PDB entry 7PI9 | electron microscopy, 6.30 A resolution (low resolution: residue-level contacts below are approximate; hydrogen-bond / salt-bridge calls are withheld) | chains b and 3 of the 55 polymer chains in the assembly

# Chain b
Molecule: 50S ribosomal protein L3
From: Mycoplasma pneumoniae M129
UniProt: P75580 (RL3_MYCPN); residue numbers follow UniProt; this construct covers 1-287
Sequence (287 residues; numbered 1 to 287; the number before each row is that of its first residue):
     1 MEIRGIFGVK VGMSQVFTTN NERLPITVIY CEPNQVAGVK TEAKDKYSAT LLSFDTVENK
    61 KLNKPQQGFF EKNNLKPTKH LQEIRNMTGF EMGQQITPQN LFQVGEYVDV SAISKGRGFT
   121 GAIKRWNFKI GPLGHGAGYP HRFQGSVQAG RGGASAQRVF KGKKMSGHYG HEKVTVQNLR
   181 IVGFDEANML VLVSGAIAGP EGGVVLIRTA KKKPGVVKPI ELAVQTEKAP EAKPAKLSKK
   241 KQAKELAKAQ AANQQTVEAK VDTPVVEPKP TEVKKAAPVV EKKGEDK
Not modelled in the structure: 230-287

# Chain 3
Molecule: 23S ribosomal RNA
From: Mycoplasma pneumoniae M129
Sequence (2907 nucleotides; each row starts with the number of its first residue):
     1 UACAAUAAGU UACUAAGGGC UUAUGGUGGA UGCCUUGGCA CUAAUAGGCG AUGAAGGACG
    61 UGUUAACCUG CGAUAAGCUU CGGGUAGGUG GUAAGAACCU CAGAUCCGGA GAUUUCCGAA
   121 UGGAGCAAUC CGGUAGUUGG AAACAGCUAU CAUUAAUUGA UGAAUAAAUA GUCAAUUAAA
   181 GCAAUACGUG GUGAAGUGAA ACAUCUCAGU AGCCACAGGA AAAGAAAACG AAUGUGAUUC
   241 CGUGUGUAGU GGCGAGCGAA AGCGGAACAG GCCAAACUUA UCAUUAGAUA GGGGUUGUAG
   301 GGCUUGCAAU GUGGACUUGA AAACGAUAGA AGAAGCUGUU GGAAAGCAGC GCGCAAAAGG
   361 GUGAUAGCCC CGUAUUUGAA AUUGUUUUCA UACCUAGCGA GAUCCCUGAG UAGCUCGGAA
   421 AACGUUAUUU UGAGUGAAUC UGCCCAGACC AUUGGGUAAG CCUAAAUACU AAUUAGUGAC
   481 CGAUAGCGAA ACAGUACCGU GAGGGAAAGG UGAAAAGAAC CCAGAGAUGG GAGUGAAAUA
   541 GAUUCUGAAA CCAUAUGCCU ACAACGUGUC AGAGCACAUU AAUGUGUGAU GGCGUGCGUU
   601 UUGAAGUAUG AGCCGGCGAG UUAUGAUAGC AAGCGUUAGU UAACCAGGAG AUGGGGAGCU
   661 GUAGCGAAAG CGAGUUUUAA AAGAGCGUUU GUUUGUUAUU AUAGACCCGA AACGGGUUGA
   721 GCUAGUCAUG AGCAGGUUGA AGGUUGAGUA ACAUCAACUG GAGGACCGAA CCGACUCUCG
   781 UUGAAACGAU AGCGGAUGAC UUGUGAUUAG GGGUGAAAUU CCAAUCGAAA UCCGUGAUAG
   841 CUGGUUCUCG UCGAAAUAGC UUUAAGGCUA GCGUGAGAUC ACAAAUAAGU GGAGGUAAAG
   901 CUACUGAAUG UAUGAUGGCG CCACCUAGGC GUACUGAAUA CAAUUAAACU CUGAAUGCCA
   961 UUUAUUUUAU UCUCGCAGUC AGACAGUGGG GGAUAAGCUU CAUUGUCAAG AGGGGAAGAG
  1021 CCCAGAUCAU UAAAUAAGGU CCCCAAAAUA UACUAAGUGG AAAAGGAUGU GAAAGUGCUA
  1081 AAACAGCAAG GAUGUUGGCU UAGAAGCAGC CAUCGUUUAA AGAGUGCGUA ACAGCUCACU
  1141 UGUCGAGUGU UUUUGCGCCG AAGAUGUAAC GGGGCUAAGU AUAUUACCGA AUUUAUGGAU
  1201 AAGAUUUAUA UCUUGUGGUA GACGAGCGUU GUAUUGGAGU UGAAGUCAAA GCGUGAGCAU
  1261 UGGUGGAUCC AAUACAAGUG AGAAUGCCGG CAUGAGUAAC GCUUGGGAGU GAGAAUCUCC
  1321 CAAACCGAUU GACUAAGGUU UCCUGGACCA GGGUCGUCCU UCCAGGGUUA GUCUGGACCU
  1381 AAGCUGAGGC UGAAAAGCGU AGGCGAUGGA CAACAGGUUA AUAUUCCUGU ACUUACAGUU
  1441 AGACUGAUGG AGUGACAAAG AAGGUUUUCC ACCCCCAUAA UUGGAUUUGG GGAUAAAUCA
  1501 UAAGGUGGUA CAAUAGGCAA AUCCGUUGUG CAUAACAUUG AGUGAUGAUG UCGAGUGAAU
  1561 GAGUGAUCAA GUAGCGAAGG UGGUAUUAAU CAUGCUUUCA AGAAAAGCUU CUAGGGUUAA
  1621 UCUAGCUGUA ACCAGUACCG AGAACGAACA CACGUAGUCA AGGAGAGGAU CCUAAGGUUA
  1681 GCGAGUGAAC UAUAGCCAAG GAACUCUGCA AAUUAACCCC GUAAGUUAGC GAGAAGGGGU
  1741 GCUUAUGUAA AAGUAAGCCG CAGUGAAGAA CGAGGGGGGA CUGUUUAACU AAAACACAAC
  1801 UCUAUGCCAA ACCGUAAGGU GAUGUAUAUG GGGUGACACC UGCCCAGUGC UGGAAGGUUA
  1861 AAGAAGGAGG UUAGCGCAAG CGAAGCUUUU AACUGAAGCC CCAGUGAACG GCGGCCGUAA
  1921 CUAUAACGGU CCUAAGGUAG CGAAAUUCCU AGUCGGGUAA AUUCCGUCCC GCUUGAAUGG
  1981 UGUAACCAUC UCUUGACUGU CUCGGCUAUA GACUCGGUGA AAUCCAGGUA CGGGUGAAGA
  2041 CACCCGUUAG GCGCAACGGG ACGGAAAGAC CCCGUGAAGC UUUACUGUAG CUUAAUAUUG
  2101 AUCAGGACAU UAUCAUGUAG AGAAUAGGUA GGAGCAAUCG AUGCAAGUUC GCUAGGACUU
  2161 GUUGAUGCGA AAGGUGGAAU ACUACCCUUG GUUGUGUGCU GUUCUAAUUG GUAACUGUUA
  2221 UCCAGUUUCA AGACAGUGUU AGGUGGGCAG UUUGACUGGG GCGGUCGCCU CCUAAAAGGU
  2281 AACGGAGGCG UACAAAGGUA CCUUCAGUAC GGUUGGAAAU CGUAUGUAGA GUGUAAUGGU
  2341 GUAAGGGUGC UUGACUGUGA GACAUACAGG UCGAACAGGU GAGAAAUCAG GUCAUAGUGA
  2401 UCCGGUGGUC CAGUAUGGAA UGGCCAUCGC UCAACGGAUA AAAGCUACUC CGGGGAUAAC
  2461 AGGCUGAUAC UGCCCAAGAG UUCAUAUCGA CGGCAGUGUU UGGCACCUCG AUGUCGACUC
  2521 AUCUCAUCCU CGAGCUGAAG CAGGUUCGAA GGGUUCGGCU GUUCGCCGAU UAAAGAGAUA
  2581 CGUGAGUUGG GUUCAAACCG UCGUGAGACA GGUUGGUCCC UAUCUAUUGU GCCCGUAGGA
  2641 AGAUUGAAGA GUGUUGCUUC UAGUACGAGA GGACCGAAGC GAGGACACCU CUUAUGCUCC
  2701 AGUUGUAGCG CCAGCUGCAC CGCUGGGUAG UAACGUGUCU AUUAGAUAAA CGCUGAAAGC
  2761 AUCUAAGUGU GAAACUAUCU CAAAGAUUAA UCUUCCCAUU UCGCAAGAAA GUAAGAGCCG
  2821 UCAAAGACGA UGACGUUGAU AGGUUACAGG UGUAAGCAUA GUGAUAUGUU GAGCUGAGUA
  2881 AUACUAAUUG CUCGAGGACU UAUUGGA
Not modelled in the structure: 1-7, 923-927, 1560-1569, 2901-2907

# How chain b and chain 3 interact
Pairs across the interface (174; chain b residue first):
  Met-13(b) with U2690(3)
  Ser-14(b) with U2690(3)
  Gln-15(b) with U2690(3)
  Arg-23(b) with U2690(3); C2691(3); G2737(3)
  Pro-25(b) with U2690(3); U2736(3); G2737(3)
  Lys-44(b) with C2792(3)
  Tyr-47(b) with U2644(3); U2645(3)
  Leu-51(b) with A2643(3)
  Lys-60(b) with U2837(3)
  Lys-61(b) with G2835(3); G2838(3); A2839(3)
  Asn-63(b) with A2641(3); G2815(3)
  Lys-64(b) with A2814(3); G2815(3)
  Pro-65(b) with U2794(3); C2795(3); A2814(3); G2815(3)
  Phe-69(b) with U2793(3); U2794(3)
  Lys-72(b) with U2794(3); C2795(3)
  Lys-79(b) with A2833(3); C2834(3)
  Leu-81(b) with G2642(3); A2643(3)
  Gln-82(b) with U2644(3)
  Glu-83(b) with A2643(3); U2644(3)
  Arg-85(b) with U2645(3); G2646(3)
  Ser-111(b) with C2781(3)
  Ser-114(b) with A2687(3); A2825(3)
  Lys-115(b) with C2688(3); C2689(3); U2731(3); A2825(3)
  Gly-116(b) with A2825(3); G2826(3)
  Arg-117(b) with U2731(3); A2732(3); G2826(3)
  Gly-118(b) with G2826(3); A2827(3)
  Phe-119(b) with A1688(3); A1689(3)
  Thr-120(b) with A1689(3)
  Gly-121(b) with A1689(3)
  Ile-123(b) with G2005(3)
  Lys-124(b) with A1689(3); C1690(3); G2005(3)
  Arg-125(b) with U2628(3); C2686(3)
  Asn-127(b) with A2685(3); C2686(3)
  Phe-128(b) with C2520(3); A2521(3)
  Lys-129(b) with U2002(3); G2004(3); U2519(3)
  Ile-130(b) with G2004(3); G2005(3)
  Pro-132(b) with C2518(3)
  Leu-133(b) with C2001(3)
  His-135(b) with U1705(3); C1706(3); U1707(3); C1709(3)
  Gly-136(b) with U778(3); U2588(3)
  Ala-137(b) with U2587(3); U2588(3)
  Gly-138(b) with C779(3)
  Tyr-139(b) with C779(3); G780(3); U1691(3); A1692(3)
  Pro-140(b) with G2586(3); U2587(3)
  His-141(b) with U1691(3); A1692(3)
  Arg-142(b) with C1690(3); U1691(3); G2005(3)
  Phe-143(b) with G2586(3)
  Gln-144(b) with C2057(3)
  Gly-145(b) with U2519(3); G2586(3)
  Ser-146(b) with G2059(3); C2520(3); U2583(3); G2586(3)
  Val-147(b) with G2059(3)
  Gln-148(b) with G2059(3); G2060(3); G2582(3); U2583(3)
  Ala-149(b) with U2579(3)
  Gly-150(b) with G2059(3); A2580(3)
  Arg-151(b) with G2039(3); U2512(3); G2513(3); U2514(3); A2580(3)
  Gly-152(b) with G2039(3); A2580(3)
  Gly-153(b) with G2039(3); A2040(3)
  Ala-154(b) with U1165(3); G2039(3)
  Ser-155(b) with U1165(3); U2579(3); A2580(3)
  Gln-157(b) with G2059(3); G2060(3)
  Arg-158(b) with U1165(3); C2031(3); G2032(3); G2059(3)
  Val-159(b) with G2059(3); A2626(3); U2627(3)
  Phe-160(b) with U2627(3)
  Lys-161(b) with U2627(3); U2628(3)
  Gly-162(b) with U2627(3); U2628(3)
  Lys-163(b) with C2520(3); A2521(3); U2628(3)
  Met-165(b) with U2628(3)
  Ser-166(b) with U2628(3)
  Gly-167(b) with U2628(3)
  His-168(b) with G2629(3); G2826(3)
  Tyr-169(b) with A2687(3)
  His-171(b) with A2825(3); G2826(3)
  Lys-173(b) with C2781(3); A2782(3)
  Val-174(b) with C2686(3)
  Thr-175(b) with U2780(3); C2781(3)
  Val-176(b) with U2738(3)
  Gln-177(b) with U2738(3); C2739(3)
  Asn-178(b) with U2738(3); C2739(3)
  Arg-180(b) with G2737(3); U2738(3)
  Ala-196(b) with C2688(3)
  Ile-197(b) with A2687(3); C2688(3)
  Ala-198(b) with A2687(3); C2688(3)
  Gly-199(b) with A2687(3); C2688(3); C2689(3)
  Pro-200(b) with A2824(3); A2825(3)
  Glu-201(b) with A2824(3)
  Gly-202(b) with A2824(3)
  Lys-211(b) with U2780(3)
  Lys-212(b) with C2779(3)
Interface residues without a listed pair, chain b (97 interface residues in all): Lys-10, Leu-24, Lys-40, Gly-68, Gly-134, Lys-164, Gly-195, Gly-203, Arg-208
Interface residues without a listed pair, chain 3 (88 interface residues in all): U607, C777, G1166, U2000, C2003, G2058, A2741

# Overview
Chain b and chain 3 form an interface of 97 and 88 residues respectively.
Here chain b is 50S ribosomal protein L3 and chain 3 is 23S ribosomal RNA, both from Mycoplasma pneumoniae
M129. Entry 7PI9 (70S ribosome with EF-Tu-tRNA and P-site tRNA in spectinomycin-treated Mycoplasma pneumoniae
cells) was determined by electron microscopy, deposited together with 7OOC, 7OOD, 7P6Z, 7PAH, 7PAI, 7PAJ and
23 further entries.
